Entry 6DCO (X-ray diffraction, 2.20 A resolution); this record covers chains A and B of the 4 polymer chains in the assembly.

== Chain A (and B) ==
Name: Bcl-2-like protein 1
From: Homo sapiens
Notes: chain B of this document is another copy of the same molecule, construct and numbering; everything in this record applies to it too
Reference sequence: Q07817 (B2CL1_HUMAN); residue numbers follow UniProt; this construct covers 1-26, 83-208
Amino-acid sequence (156 residues; each row starts with the number of its first residue; note: 56 numbers in that range are skipped by the numbering (no residue carries them; nothing is unmodelled there); numbers below 1 keep their minus sign (Pro-3 is residue -3)):
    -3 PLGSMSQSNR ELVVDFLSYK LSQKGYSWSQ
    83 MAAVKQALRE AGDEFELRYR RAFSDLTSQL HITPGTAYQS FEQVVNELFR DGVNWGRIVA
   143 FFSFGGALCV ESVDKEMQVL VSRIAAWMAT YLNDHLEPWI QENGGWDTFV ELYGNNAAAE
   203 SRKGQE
Disordered / not traced: 199-208
Differences from the reference sequence: expression tag (-3 to 0)
UniProt features mapped onto this chain:
  - motif: Ser4 to Trp24 (BH4), Val86 to Arg100 (BH3), Glu129 to Gly148 (BH1), Pro180 to Tyr195 (BH2)
  - mutagenesis: Phe131 to Asp133 (No heterodimerization with BAX), Val135 to Trp137 (Loss of anti-apoptotic activity), Gly138 to Ile140 (Loss of anti-apoptotic activity), Gly138 (G138A: No heterodimerization with BAX), Ser145 to Gly147 (Decreases interaction with DNM1L, no effect on endocytosis enhancement), Gly148 (G148E: No heterodimerization with BAX), Asp156 (D156A: No effect on caspase-1 cleavage), Asp176 (D176A: No effect on caspase-1 cleavage), Trp188 to Phe191 (Abolishes interaction with DNM1L and endocytosis enhancement), Trp188 to Asp189 (Reduces anti-apoptotic activity by about half), Asp189 (D189A: No effect on caspase-1 cleavage)
From the paper describing this entry:
  - conformationally variable residues (order/disorder transition): His113

== Chain A / chain B interface ==
Pairs across the interface (79; chain A residue first):
  Leu-2(A) - Leu13(B)  hydrophobic
  Leu-2(A) - Trp24(B)  hydrogen bond (backbone-side chain)
  Ser2(A) - Lys87(B)
  Gln3(A) - Met83(B)
  Asn5(A) - Leu174(B)
  Asn5(A) - Asn175(B)  hydrogen bond
  Asn5(A) - Glu179(B)  hydrogen bond
  Asn5(A) - Trp188(B)
  Arg6(A) - Ala168(B)
  Arg6(A) - Ala171(B)
  Glu7(A) - Lys87(B)  salt bridge
  Leu8(A) - Val86(B)  hydrophobic
  Leu8(A) - Lys87(B)
  Leu8(A) - Leu90(B)  hydrophobic
  Leu8(A) - Trp188(B)  hydrophobic
  Val9(A) - Phe144(B)  hydrophobic
  Val9(A) - Ala167(B)
  Val9(A) - Met170(B)  hydrophobic
  Val9(A) - Leu174(B)  hydrophobic
  Asp11(A) - Lys87(B)
  Asp11(A) - Arg91(B)  salt bridge
  Phe12(A) - Leu90(B)
  Phe12(A) - Gly94(B)
  Phe12(A) - Phe144(B)
  Leu13(A) - Gly147(B)
  Leu13(A) - Gly148(B)
  Leu13(A) - Cys151(B)  hydrophobic
  Leu13(A) - Ala167(B)  hydrophobic
  Leu13(A) - Met170(B)  hydrophobic
  Tyr15(A) - Arg91(B)
  Tyr15(A) - Asp95(B)  hydrogen bond
  Lys16(A) - Gly94(B)
  Lys16(A) - Asp95(B)  salt bridge
  Leu17(A) - Cys151(B)
  Leu17(A) - Val152(B)  hydrophobic
  Leu17(A) - Val155(B)  hydrophobic
  Leu17(A) - Val163(B)  hydrophobic
  Gln19(A) - Asp95(B)  hydrogen bond
  Lys20(A) - Val152(B)
  Tyr22(A) - Val155(B)  hydrophobic
  Tyr22(A) - Asp156(B)  hydrogen bond
  Ser23(A) - Gln160(B)  hydrogen bond (backbone-side chain)
  Trp24(A) - Gln160(B)
  Met83(A) - Ser4(B)
  Val86(A) - Leu8(B)  hydrophobic
  Lys87(A) - Leu8(B)
  Lys87(A) - Asp11(B)
  Leu90(A) - Phe12(B)
  Arg91(A) - Asp11(B)  salt bridge
  Arg91(A) - Tyr15(B)
  Gly94(A) - Phe12(B)
  Asp95(A) - Tyr15(B)  hydrogen bond
  Asp95(A) - Lys16(B)  salt bridge
  Asp95(A) - Gln19(B)  hydrogen bond
  Glu98(A) - Phe12(B)
  Glu98(A) - Lys16(B)  salt bridge
  Phe144(A) - Phe12(B)
  Ser145(A) - Phe12(B)
  Gly147(A) - Leu13(B)
  Gly148(A) - Leu13(B)
  Cys151(A) - Leu13(B)  hydrophobic
  Val152(A) - Tyr22(B)  hydrophobic
  Val155(A) - Leu17(B)  hydrophobic
  Val155(A) - Tyr22(B)  hydrophobic
  Asp156(A) - Tyr22(B)  hydrogen bond
  Ala167(A) - Val9(B)
  Ala167(A) - Leu13(B)  hydrophobic
  Met170(A) - Leu13(B)  hydrophobic
  Ala171(A) - Arg6(B)
  Ala171(A) - Val9(B)
  Leu174(A) - Asn5(B)
  Leu174(A) - Val9(B)  hydrophobic
  Asn175(A) - Ser2(B)  hydrogen bond (side chain-backbone)
  Asn175(A) - Asn5(B)  hydrogen bond
  Glu179(A) - Met1(B)
  Glu179(A) - Asn5(B)  hydrogen bond
  Gln183(A) - Met1(B)
  Trp188(A) - Asn5(B)  hydrogen bond
  Trp188(A) - Leu8(B)
Other interface residues (no listed pair), chain A (44 interface residues in all): Val163
Other interface residues (no listed pair), chain B (47 interface residues in all): Glu7, Val10, Ser14, Lys20, Ser25, Glu98, Ser145

== In short ==
Chain A and chain B form an interface of 44 and 47 residues respectively; the contacts include 14 hydrogen
bonds and 6 salt bridges. Polar contacts include Glu7(A)-Lys87(B), Asp11(A)-Arg91(B) and Lys16(A)-Asp95(B).
Curated annotation (UniProt) lists 19 mutagenesis sites on chain A. From the paper: conformational variability
at His113(A).
Chain A and chain B are both Bcl-2-like protein 1 (Homo sapiens); the structure, Bcl-xL complex with Beclin 1
BH3 domain T108D, was determined by X-ray diffraction together with 6DCN from the same study.
